5VS3 - chains D and A of the 4 polymer chains in the assembly; structure by X-ray diffraction, 1.70 A resolution.

[Chain D]
Molecule: 5-nt DNA strand
Sequence (5 nucleotides; each row starts with the number of its first residue):
     1 GTCGG
Bound ions: Mg2+: DC3 (shared with Lys60(A), Leu62(A), Val65(A) of chain A)

[Chain A]
Protein: DNA polymerase beta
Source organism: Homo sapiens
Notes: EC 2.7.7.7, 4.2.99.-
UniProtKB: P06746 (DPOLB_HUMAN); residue numbers follow UniProt; this construct covers 1-335
Amino-acid sequence (341 residues; row label = number of the first residue in the row):
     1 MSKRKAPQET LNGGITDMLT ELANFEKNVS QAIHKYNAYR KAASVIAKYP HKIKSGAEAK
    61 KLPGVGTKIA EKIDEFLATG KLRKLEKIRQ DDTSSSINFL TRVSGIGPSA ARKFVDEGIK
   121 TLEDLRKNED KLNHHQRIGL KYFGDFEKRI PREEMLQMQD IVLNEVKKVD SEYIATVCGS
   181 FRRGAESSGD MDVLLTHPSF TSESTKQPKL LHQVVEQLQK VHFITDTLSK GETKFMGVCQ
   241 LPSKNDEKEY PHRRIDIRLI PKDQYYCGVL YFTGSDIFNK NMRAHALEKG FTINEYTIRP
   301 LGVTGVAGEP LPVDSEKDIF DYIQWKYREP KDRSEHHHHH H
Not modelled in the structure: 1-9, 336-341
Construct notes: expression tag (336-341)
Bound ions: Mg2+ site 1: Lys60, Leu62, Val65 (shared with DC3(D) of chain D); Mg2+ site 2: Thr101, Val103, Ile106 (shared with 1 residue of chain P); Mg2+ site 3: Asp190, Asp192, Asp256 (shared with 2 residues of chain P); Mg2+ site 4: Asp190, Asp192 (together with dTTP, pyrophosphate) (shared with 1 residue of chain P); Na+ near Thr297 (its only coordinating residue here)
Small-molecule neighbours: pyrophosphate / dTTP: Arg149, Gly179, Ser180, Arg183, Ser187, Ser188, Gly189, Asp190, Asp192, Tyr271, Phe272, Thr273, Gly274, Ser275, Asp276, Asn279
Curated features (UniProtKB/Swiss-Prot):
  - region: Arg183 to Asp192 (DNA-binding)
  - active site: Lys72 (Nucleophile)
  - binding site (K(+)): Lys60, Leu62, Val65, Thr101, Val103, Ile106
  - binding site (Na(+)): Lys60, Leu62, Val65, Thr101, Val103, Ile106
  - binding site (dATP): Arg149, Ser180, Arg183, Gly189, Asp190
  - binding site (dCTP): Arg149, Ser180, Arg183, Gly189, Asp190
  - binding site (dGTP): Arg149, Ser180, Arg183, Gly189, Asp190, Asp192
  - binding site (dTTP): Arg149, Ser180, Arg183, Gly189, Asp190
  - binding site (Mg(2+)): Asp190, Asp192, Asp256
  - modified residue: Lys72 (N6-acetyllysine), Arg83 (Omega-N-methylarginine), Arg152 (Omega-N-methylarginine)
  - cross-link (Glycyl lysine isopeptide (Lys-Gly)): Lys41 (interchain with G-Cter in ubiquitin), Lys61 (interchain with G-Cter in ubiquitin), Lys81 (interchain with G-Cter in ubiquitin)
  - natural variant: Leu22 (L22P: Found in a gastric cancer sample; uncertain significance), Tyr39 (Y39C: Found in a gastric cancer sample; uncertain significance), Gly118 (G118V: Decreased DNA-directed DNA polymerase activity), Arg137 (R137Q: Decreased function in base-excision repair), Arg149 (R149I: Decreased DNA-directed DNA polymerase activity), Asp160 (D160N: Found in a gastric cancer sample; uncertain significance), Cys239 (C239R: Found in a gastric cancer sample; uncertain significance), Lys289 (K289M: Found in a colon cancer sample; uncertain significance), Asn294 (N294D: Found in a gastric cancer sample; uncertain significance), Glu295 (E295K: Found in a gastric cancer sample; uncertain significance)
  - mutagenesis: Phe25 (F25W: No effect on 5'-dRP lyase activity. Decreased ssDNA binding), His34 (H34G: Decreased 5'-dRP lyase activity. Decreased ssDNA binding), Lys35 (K35A: Decreased 5'-dRP lyase activity. Decreased ssDNA binding. Loss of 5'-dRP lyase activity; when associated with A-68 and A-72. Decreased ssDNA binding; when associated with A-68 and A-72 ...), Tyr39 (Y39F: No effect on 5'-dRP lyase activity; Y39Q: Abolishes DNA polymerase and 5'-dRP lyase activity), Lys41 (K41R: Abolishes ubiquitination; when associated with R-61 and R-81), Lys60 (K60A: Decreased 5'-dRP lyase activity. Decreased ssDNA binding), Lys61 (K61R: Abolishes ubiquitination; when associated with R-41 and R-81), Lys68 (K68A: No effect on 5'-dRP lyase activity. Decreased ssDNA binding. Loss of 5'-dRP lyase activity; when associated with A-35 and A-72. Decreased ssDNA binding; when associated with A-35 and A-72 ...), Glu71 (E71Q: No effect on 5'-dRP lyase activity. No effect on structure shown by circular dichroism. No effect on ssDNA binding), Lys72 (K72A: Severely reduced 5'-dRP lyase activity. Does not affect ssDNA binding. Loss of 5'-dRP lyase activity; when associated with A-35 and A-68. Decreased ssDNA binding ...), Glu75 (E75A: Slightly decreased 5'-dRP lyase activity. Decreased ssDNA binding. No effect on structure shown by circular dichroism), Lys81 (K81R: Abolishes ubiquitination; when associated with R-41 and R-61), 5 further mutagenesis entries in UniProt

[Chain D / chain A interface]
Pairs across the interface - 16 pairs, chain D then chain A:
  DG1(D) - Lys35(A)  salt bridge to the phosphate
  DG1(D) - Ala38(A)  base contact
  DG1(D) - Tyr39(A)  sugar contact
  DG1(D) - Lys68(A)  phosphate contact
  DG1(D) - Ile69(A)  phosphate contact
  DT2(D) - Gly64(A)  sugar contact
  DT2(D) - Val65(A)  phosphate contact
  DT2(D) - Gly66(A)  hydrogen bond to the phosphate
  DT2(D) - Thr67(A)  phosphate contact
  DT2(D) - Lys68(A)  hydrogen bond to the phosphate
  DT2(D) - Ile69(A)  hydrogen bond to the phosphate
  DC3(D) - Leu62(A)  phosphate contact
  DC3(D) - Pro63(A)  phosphate contact
  DC3(D) - Gly64(A)  hydrogen bond to the phosphate
  DC3(D) - Val65(A)  phosphate contact
  DC3(D) - Gly66(A)  phosphate contact
Also at the interface, not in a pair above, chain D (4 interface residues in all): DG4
Also at the interface, not in a pair above, chain A (14 interface residues in all): His34, Lys72, Glu288

[In short]
4 residues of chain D and 14 residues of chain A are in contact; the contacts include 4 hydrogen bonds and 1
salt bridge. Polar pairs include DT2(D)-Gly66(A), DT2(D)-Lys68(A) and DT2(D)-Ile69(A). Chain A binds
pyrophosphate / dTTP.
Here chain D is a 5-nt DNA strand and chain A is DNA polymerase beta (Homo sapiens). Entry 5VS3 (Human DNA
polymerase beta 8-oxoG:dA extension with dTTP after 90 s) was determined by X-ray diffraction together with
5VRW, 5VRX, 5VRY, 5VRZ, 5VS0, 5VS1, 5VS2 and 5VS4 from the same study.
